PDB entry 8QV2 | electron microscopy, 9.20 A resolution (very low resolution: no residue pairs are listed; an interface is given only as per-side residue counts) | chains l and N of the 90 polymer chains in the assembly

# Chain l
Molecule: Tubulin gamma chain
From: Saccharomyces cerevisiae
UniProt: A0A8H4BZN3 (A0A8H4BZN3_YEASX); numbering as in UniProt (aligned over 1-473)
Sequence (473 residues; numbered 1 to 473; the number before each row is that of its first residue):
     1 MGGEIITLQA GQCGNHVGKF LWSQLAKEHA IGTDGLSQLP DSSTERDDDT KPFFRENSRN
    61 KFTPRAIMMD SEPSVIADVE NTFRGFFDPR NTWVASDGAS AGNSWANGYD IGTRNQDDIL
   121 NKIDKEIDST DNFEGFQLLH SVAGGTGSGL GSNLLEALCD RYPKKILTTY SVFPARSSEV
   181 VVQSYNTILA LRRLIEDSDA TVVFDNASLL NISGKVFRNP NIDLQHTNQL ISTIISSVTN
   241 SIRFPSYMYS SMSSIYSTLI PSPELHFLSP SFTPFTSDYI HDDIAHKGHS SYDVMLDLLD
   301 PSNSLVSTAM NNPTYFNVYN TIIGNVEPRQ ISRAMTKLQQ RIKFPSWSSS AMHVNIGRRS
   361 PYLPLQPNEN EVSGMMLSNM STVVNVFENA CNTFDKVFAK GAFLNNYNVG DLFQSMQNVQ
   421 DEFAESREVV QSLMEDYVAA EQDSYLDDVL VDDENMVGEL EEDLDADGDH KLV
Unresolved in the structure: 454-473
Small-molecule neighbours: GTP (guanosine-5'-triphosphate): Gly-11, Gln-12, Cys-13, Asp-70, Ser-71, Glu-72, Asn-103, Ala-143, Gly-144, Gly-145, Thr-146, Gly-147, Gln-183, Asn-206, Leu-224, Asn-228
Reported in the primary citation:
  - mutagenesis - D421R/E425R/E428R: decreased growth in response to 36  degC

# Chain N
Molecule: Spindle pole body component
From: Saccharomyces cerevisiae
UniProt: A0A8H4BVY6 (A0A8H4BVY6_YEASX); residue numbers follow UniProt; this construct covers 1-846
Sequence (846 residues; each row starts with the number of its first residue):
     1 MELEPTLFGI IEALAPQLLS QSHLQTFVSD VVNLLRSSTK SATQLGPLID FYKLQSLDSP
    61 ETTIMWHKIE KFLDALFGIQ NTDDMVKYLS VFQSLLPSNY RAKIVQKSSG LNMENLANHE
   121 HLLSPVRAPS IYTEASFENM DRFSERRSMV SSPNRYVPSS TYSSVTLRQL SNPYYVNTIP
   181 EEDILKYVSY TLLATTSALF PFDHEQIQIP SKIPNFESGL LHLIFEAGLL YQSLGYKVEK
   241 FRMLNISPMK KALIIEISEE LQNYTAFVNN LVSSGTVVSL KSLYREIYEN IIRLRIYCRF
   301 TEHLEELSGD TFLIELNIFK SHGDLTIRKI ATNLFNSMIS LYYEYLMNWL TKGLLRATYG
   361 EFFIAENTDT NGTDDDFIYH IPIEFNQERV PAFIPKELAY KIFMIGKSYI FLEKYCKEVQ
   421 WTNEFSKKYH VLYQSNSYRG ISTNFFEIIN DQYSEIVNHT NQILNQKFHY RDVVFALKNI
   481 LLMGKSDFMD ALIEKANDIL ATPSDSLPNY KLTRVLQEAV QLSSLRHLMN SPRNSSVING
   541 LDARVLDLGH GSVGWDVFTL DYILYPPLSL VLNVNRPFGR KEYLRIFNFL WRFKKNNYFY
   601 QKEMLKSNDI IRSFKKIRGY NPLIRDIINK LSRISILRTQ FQQFNSKMES YYLNCIIEEN
   661 FKEMTRKLQR TENKSQNQFD LIRLNNGTIE LNGILTPKAE VLTKSSSSKP QKHAIEKTLN
   721 IDELESVHNT FLTNILSHKL FATNTSEISV GDYSGQPYPT SLVLLLNSVY EFVKVYCNLN
   781 DIGYEIFIKM NLNDHEASNG LLGKFNTNLK EIVSQYKNFK DRLYIFRADL KNDGDEELFL
   841 LSKSLR
Unresolved in the structure: 1-164, 705-714

# Interface between chain l and chain N
At this resolution (9 A) residue pairs are not listed: 49 residues of chain l and 54 of chain N lie at the interface.

# Overview
49 residues of chain l face 54 of chain N across their interface. Chain l binds GTP. From the paper:
D421R/E425R/E428R of chain l reduce growth in response to 36  degC.
Here chain l is Tubulin gamma chain and chain N is Spindle pole body component, both from Saccharomyces
cerevisiae. Entry 8QV2 (Structure of the native y-Tubulin Ring Complex (yTuRC) capping microtubule minus ends
at the spindle pole ...) was determined by electron microscopy together with 8QV0, 8QV3 and 8QRY from the same
study.
